PDB entry 4PPP | X-ray diffraction, 2.69 A resolution | chains B and D of the 4 polymer chains in the assembly

[Chain B]
Protein: Estrogen receptor
From: Homo sapiens
Notes: fragment: ligand-binding domain
UniProt: P03372 (ESR1_HUMAN); numbering as in UniProt (aligned over 305-548)
Sequence (244 residues; each row starts with the number of its first residue):
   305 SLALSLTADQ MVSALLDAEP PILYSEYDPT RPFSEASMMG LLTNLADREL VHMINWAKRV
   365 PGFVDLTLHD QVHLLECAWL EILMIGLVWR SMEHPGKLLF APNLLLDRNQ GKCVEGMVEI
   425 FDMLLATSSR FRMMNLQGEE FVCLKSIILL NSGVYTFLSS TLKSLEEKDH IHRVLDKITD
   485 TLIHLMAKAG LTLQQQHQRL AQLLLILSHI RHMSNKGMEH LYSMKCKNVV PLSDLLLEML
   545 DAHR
Not modelled in the structure: 305-308, 462-466
Sequence notes: engineered mutation Ser-537 (Tyr in P03372)
Ligand contacts: fluoro-resveratrol (FSV; 5-[(E)-2-(3-fluoro-4-hydroxyphenyl)ethenyl]benzene-1,3-diol): Met-343, Leu-346, Leu-349, Ala-350, Glu-353, Leu-384, Leu-387, Met-388, Leu-391, Arg-394, Phe-404, Met-421, Ile-424, Gly-521, His-524, Leu-525

[Chain D]
Protein: Nuclear receptor coactivator 2
Notes: fragment: receptor-interacting peptide
UniProt: Q15596 (NCOA2_HUMAN); numbering as in UniProt (aligned over 688-696)
Sequence (9 residues; each row starts with the number of its first residue):
   688 KILHRLLQD

[How chain B and chain D interact]
Contacting residue pairs - 13 pairs, chain B then chain D:
  Ile-358(B) / Leu-690(D)  hydrophobic
  Ile-358(B) / Leu-693(D)  hydrophobic
  Ile-358(B) / Leu-694(D)  hydrophobic
  Val-376(B) / Leu-690(D)
  Val-376(B) / Leu-694(D)  hydrophobic
  Leu-379(B) / Leu-694(D)  hydrophobic
  Glu-380(B) / Leu-690(D)
  Asp-538(B) / Ile-689(D)
  Leu-539(B) / Ile-689(D)
  Leu-539(B) / Leu-693(D)  hydrophobic
  Glu-542(B) / Lys-688(D)
  Glu-542(B) / Ile-689(D)  hydrogen bond (side chain-backbone)
  Glu-542(B) / Leu-690(D)  hydrogen bond (side chain-backbone)
Other interface residues (no listed pair), chain B (10 interface residues in all): Phe-367, Gln-375, Met-543
Other interface residues (no listed pair), chain D (6 interface residues in all): His-691

[In short]
10 residues of chain B and 6 residues of chain D are in contact; the contacts include 2 hydrogen bonds. Polar
contacts include Glu-542(B)/Ile-689(D) and Glu-542(B)/Leu-690(D). Bound to chain B: fluoro-resveratrol.
Here chain B is Estrogen receptor (Homo sapiens) and chain D is Nuclear receptor coactivator 2. Entry 4PPP
(Crystal Structure of the Estrogen Receptor alpha Ligand-binding Domain in Complex with Fluoro-Resveratrol)
was determined by X-ray diffraction (same publication as 4PP6 and 4PPS).
